Entry 6X07 (X-ray diffraction, 2.10 A resolution); this record covers chains A and B.

[Chain A]
Molecule: Nucleoporin NIC96
From: Saccharomyces cerevisiae (strain ATCC 204508 / S288c)
UniProtKB: P34077 (NIC96_YEAST); residue numbers follow UniProt; this construct covers 186-839
Amino-acid sequence (669 residues; row label = number of the first residue in the row):
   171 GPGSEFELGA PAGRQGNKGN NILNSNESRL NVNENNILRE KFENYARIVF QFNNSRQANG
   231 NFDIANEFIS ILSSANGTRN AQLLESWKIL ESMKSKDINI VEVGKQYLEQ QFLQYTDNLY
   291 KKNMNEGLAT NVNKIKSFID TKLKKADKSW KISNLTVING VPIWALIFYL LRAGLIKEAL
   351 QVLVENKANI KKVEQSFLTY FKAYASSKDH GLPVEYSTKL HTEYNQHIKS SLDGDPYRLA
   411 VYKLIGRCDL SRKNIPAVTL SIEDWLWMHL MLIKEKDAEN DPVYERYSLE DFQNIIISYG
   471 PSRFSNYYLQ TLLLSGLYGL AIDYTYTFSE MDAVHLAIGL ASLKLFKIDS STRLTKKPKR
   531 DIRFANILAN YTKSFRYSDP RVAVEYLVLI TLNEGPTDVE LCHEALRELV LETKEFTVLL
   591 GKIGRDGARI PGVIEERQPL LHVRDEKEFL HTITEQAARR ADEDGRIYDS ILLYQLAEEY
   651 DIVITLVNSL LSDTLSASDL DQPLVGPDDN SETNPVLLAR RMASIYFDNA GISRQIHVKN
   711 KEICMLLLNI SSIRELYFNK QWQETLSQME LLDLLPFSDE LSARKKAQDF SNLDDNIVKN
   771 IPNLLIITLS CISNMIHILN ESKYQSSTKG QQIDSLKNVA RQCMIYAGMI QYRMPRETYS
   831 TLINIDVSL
Disordered / not traced: 171-198, 291-299, 517-531, 616, 792-794
Differences from the reference sequence: expression tag (171-185)

[Chain B]
Molecule: Vhh-SAN12
From: Vicugna pacos
Notes: antibody fragment or engineered binder
Amino-acid sequence (133 residues; each row starts with the number of its first residue; numbering starts at 0):
     0 MQVQLVETGG GLVQAGGSLR LSCATSGFNF RLRTMGWYRQ APGKERELVA SITSGGSTDY
    60 ADSVKGRFTI SRDNAKNTIS LEMNSLKPDD TAVYYCNIWA PTTAAITNWG QGTQVTVSSL
   120 PETGGLEHHH HHH
Disordered / not traced: 0-1, 119-132

[How chain A and chain B interact]
Residue-residue contacts (29):
  Asp632(A) - Asn28(B)
  Asp632(A) - Leu31(B)
  Glu649(A) - Arg32(B)  salt bridge
  Asp651(A) - Thr33(B)  hydrogen bond
  Ile652(A) - Leu31(B)
  Ile652(A) - Arg32(B)
  Thr655(A) - Leu31(B)
  Thr655(A) - Ser53(B)
  Leu656(A) - Leu31(B)  hydrophobic
  Arg704(A) - Pro100(B)
  Arg704(A) - Thr101(B)
  Gln705(A) - Trp98(B)
  Ile706(A) - Trp98(B)
  His707(A) - Thr33(B)
  His707(A) - Ser50(B)  hydrogen bond
  His707(A) - Thr52(B)
  His707(A) - Asp58(B)
  His707(A) - Trp98(B)
  Lys709(A) - Thr52(B)
  Lys709(A) - Ser56(B)
  Lys709(A) - Thr57(B)  hydrogen bond (side chain-backbone)
  Asn710(A) - Thr33(B)  hydrogen bond
  Asn710(A) - Thr52(B)
  Ile713(A) - Ser56(B)
  Asp764(A) - Thr52(B)
  Asp764(A) - Gly54(B)
  Asp764(A) - Gly55(B)
  Asp764(A) - Ser56(B)  hydrogen bond
  Asp765(A) - Gly54(B)  hydrogen bond (backbone-backbone)
Also at the interface, not in a pair above, chain A (18 interface residues in all): Tyr644, Val708, Asn766

[Overview]
18 residues of chain A face 15 of chain B across their interface, with 6 hydrogen bonds and 1 salt bridge.
Polar pairs include Glu649(A)-Arg32(B), Asp651(A)-Thr33(B) and His707(A)-Ser50(B).
Here chain A is Nucleoporin NIC96 (Saccharomyces cerevisiae (strain ATCC 204508 / S288c)) and chain B is
Vhh-SAN12 (Vicugna pacos). Entry 6X07 (Nic96 from S. cerevisiae bound by VHH-SAN12) was determined by X-ray
diffraction, deposited together with 6X06 and 6X08.
